1L0I - chain A; structure by X-ray diffraction, 1.20 A resolution.

Chain A:
Name: Acyl carrier protein
Source organism: Escherichia coli
UniProtKB: P0A6A8 (ACP_ECOLI); numbering as in UniProt (aligned over 0-77)
Chain sequence (78 residues; numbered 0 to 77; the number before each row is that of its first residue; numbering starts at 0):
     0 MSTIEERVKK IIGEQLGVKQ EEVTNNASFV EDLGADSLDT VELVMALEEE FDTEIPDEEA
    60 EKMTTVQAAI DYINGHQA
Unresolved in the structure: 0
Sequence notes: engineered mutation Met62 (Ile in P0A6A8)
Covalent attachments: compound PSR linked to Ser36
Metal / ion sites: Zn2+ site 1: Glu13 (together with cacodylate ion); Zn2+ site 2 near Glu21 (its only coordinating residue here); Zn2+ site 3 near Asp31 (its only coordinating residue here); Zn2+ site 4: Glu47, Glu53; Zn2+ site 5 near Glu48 (its only coordinating residue here)
Residues lining bound ligands: PSR (thiobutyric acid s-{2-[3-(2-hydroxy-3,3-dimethyl-4-phosphonooxy-butyrylamino)-propionylamino]-ethyl} ester): Phe28, Val29, Thr39, Leu42, Val43, Leu46, Ala59, Glu60, Met62, Thr63

In short:
Covalently linked compound PSR: at Ser36. The Zn2+ site 4 is built by Glu47 and Glu53.
Chain A is Acyl carrier protein (Escherichia coli); the structure, Crystal structure of butyryl-ACP I62M
mutant, was determined by X-ray diffraction together with 1L0H from the same study.
